PDB entry 8DFA | electron microscopy, 2.80 A resolution | chains I and N of the 13 polymer chains in the assembly

Chain I:
Molecule: CRISPR-associated protein, CT1133 family
From: Desulfovibrio vulgaris str. Hildenborough
UniProt: Q72WF8 (Q72WF8_DESVH); residues 1-612 here = UniProt positions 1-612
Sequence (612 residues; each row starts with the number of its first residue):
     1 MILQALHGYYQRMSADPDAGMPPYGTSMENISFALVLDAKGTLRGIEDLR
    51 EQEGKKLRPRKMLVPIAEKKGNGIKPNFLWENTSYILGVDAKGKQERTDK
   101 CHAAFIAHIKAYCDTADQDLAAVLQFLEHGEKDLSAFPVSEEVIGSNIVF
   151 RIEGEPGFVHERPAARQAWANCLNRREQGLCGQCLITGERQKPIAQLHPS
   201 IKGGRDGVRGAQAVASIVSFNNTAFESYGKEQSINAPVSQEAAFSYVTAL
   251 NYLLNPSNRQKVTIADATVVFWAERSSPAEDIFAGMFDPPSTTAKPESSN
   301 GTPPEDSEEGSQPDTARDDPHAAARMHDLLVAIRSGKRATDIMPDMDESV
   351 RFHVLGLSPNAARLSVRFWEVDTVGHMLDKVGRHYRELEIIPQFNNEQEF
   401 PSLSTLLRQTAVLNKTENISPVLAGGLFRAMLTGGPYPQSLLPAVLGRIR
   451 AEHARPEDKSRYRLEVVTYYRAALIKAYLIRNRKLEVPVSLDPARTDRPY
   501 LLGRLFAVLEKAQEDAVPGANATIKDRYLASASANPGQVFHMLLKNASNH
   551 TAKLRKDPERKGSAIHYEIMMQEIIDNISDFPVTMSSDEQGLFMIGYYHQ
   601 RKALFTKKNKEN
Not modelled in the structure: 1-2, 25-179, 291-324, 562-563, 609-612

Chain N:
Molecule: TS
Sequence (18 nucleotides; row label = number of the first residue in the row):
    16 TCGCCAGCCTGAGCATGG

Chain I / chain N interface:
Residue-residue contacts (7; chain I residue first):
  Leu413(I) - DC29(N)  sugar contact
  Lys415(I) - DC29(N)  phosphate contact
  Lys415(I) - DA30(N)  salt bridge to the phosphate
  Val517(I) - DC23(N)  base contact
  Gly519(I) - DC23(N)  sugar contact
  Asn521(I) - DC23(N)  phosphate contact
  Asn521(I) - DC24(N)  hydrogen bond to the phosphate
Interface residues without a listed pair, chain I (8 interface residues in all): Ala520, Lys553, Lys556
Interface residues without a listed pair, chain N (5 interface residues in all): DG18

Overview:
8 residues of chain I and 5 residues of chain N are in contact; the contacts include 1 hydrogen bond and 1
salt bridge. Polar contacts include Asn521(I)-DC24(N) and Lys415(I)-DA30(N).
Here chain I is CRISPR-associated protein, CT1133 family (Desulfovibrio vulgaris str. Hildenborough) and chain
N is TS. Entry 8DFA (type I-C Cascade bound to ssDNA target) was determined by electron microscopy (same
publication as 8DEJ, 8DFS, 8DEX and 8DFO).
